Entry 6N4B (electron microscopy, 3.00 A resolution); this record covers chains B and C of the 5 polymer chains in the assembly.

[Chain B]
Name: Guanine nucleotide-binding protein G(I)/G(S)/G(T) subunit beta-1
From: Homo sapiens
UniProtKB: P62873 (GBB1_HUMAN); residue numbers follow UniProt; this construct covers 2-340
Chain sequence (344 residues; numbered -3 to 340; the number before each row is that of its first residue; numbers below 1 keep their minus sign (Pro-3 is residue -3)):
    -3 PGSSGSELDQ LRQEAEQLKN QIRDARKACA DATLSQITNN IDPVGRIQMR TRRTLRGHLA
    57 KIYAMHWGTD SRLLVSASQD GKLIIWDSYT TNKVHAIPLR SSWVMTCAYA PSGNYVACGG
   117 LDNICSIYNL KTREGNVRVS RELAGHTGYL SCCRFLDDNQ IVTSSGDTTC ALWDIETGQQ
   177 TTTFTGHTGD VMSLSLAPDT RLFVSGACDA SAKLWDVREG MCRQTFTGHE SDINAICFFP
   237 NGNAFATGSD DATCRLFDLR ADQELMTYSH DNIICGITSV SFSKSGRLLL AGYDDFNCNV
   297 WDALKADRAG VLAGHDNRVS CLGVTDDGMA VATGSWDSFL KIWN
Unresolved in the structure: -3 to 2
Construct notes: expression tag (-3 to 1)
Curated features (UniProtKB/Swiss-Prot):
  - modified residue: Ser2 (N-acetylserine), His266 (Phosphohistidine)

[Chain C]
Name: Guanine nucleotide-binding protein G(I)/G(S)/G(O) subunit gamma-2
From: Homo sapiens
UniProtKB: P59768 (GBG2_HUMAN); residues 1-71 here = UniProt positions 1-71
Chain sequence (71 residues; row label = number of the first residue in the row):
     1 MASNNTASIA QARKLVEQLK MEANIDRIKV SKAAADLMAY CEAHAKEDPL LTPVPASENP
    61 FREKKFFCAI L
Unresolved in the structure: 1-6, 64-71
Curated features (UniProtKB/Swiss-Prot):
  - modified residue: Ala2 (N-acetylalanine), Cys68 (Cysteine methyl ester)
  - lipidation: Cys68 (S-geranylgeranyl cysteine)

[Chain B / chain C interface]
Residue-residue contacts - 53 pairs, chain B then chain C:
  Leu4(B) - Ser8(C)
  Leu7(B) - Ser8(C)
  Leu7(B) - Ala12(C)  hydrophobic
  Glu10(B) - Val16(C)
  Glu10(B) - Lys20(C)  salt bridge
  Ala21(B) - Arg27(C)
  Cys25(B) - Arg27(C)
  Cys25(B) - Lys29(C)
  Cys25(B) - Val30(C)  hydrogen bond (backbone-backbone)
  Ala26(B) - Val30(C)  hydrophobic
  Asp27(B) - Lys29(C)  salt bridge
  Ala28(B) - Val30(C)
  Leu30(B) - Ala34(C)  hydrophobic
  Ile33(B) - Ala34(C)  hydrophobic
  Ile33(B) - Met38(C)  hydrophobic
  Ile37(B) - Met38(C)  hydrophobic
  Arg48(B) - Phe61(C)
  Ser84(B) - Phe61(C)
  Tyr85(B) - Phe61(C)  hydrophobic
  Thr181(B) - Lys14(C)
  Cys218(B) - Glu22(C)
  Arg219(B) - Glu22(C)
  Arg219(B) - Ile25(C)
  Gln220(B) - Ile25(C)
  Thr221(B) - Glu22(C)  hydrogen bond
  Phe235(B) - Leu37(C)  hydrophobic
  Pro236(B) - Tyr40(C)
  Asn237(B) - Leu37(C)
  Arg256(B) - Asp26(C)
  Arg256(B) - Arg27(C)
  Arg256(B) - Ile28(C)
  Arg256(B) - Asp36(C)  salt bridge
  Ala257(B) - Arg27(C)
  Ala257(B) - Ile28(C)
  Asp258(B) - Arg27(C)  salt bridge
  Gln259(B) - Val30(C)
  Leu261(B) - Val30(C)  hydrophobic
  Leu261(B) - Leu37(C)  hydrophobic
  Ser279(B) - Leu50(C)
  Lys280(B) - Glu47(C)
  Lys280(B) - Asp48(C)
  Ser281(B) - Cys41(C)
  Ser281(B) - His44(C)
  Ser281(B) - Asp48(C)
  Arg283(B) - Cys41(C)
  Gly324(B) - Pro49(C)
  Gly324(B) - Leu50(C)
  Met325(B) - Pro49(C)  hydrophobic
  Met325(B) - Leu50(C)
  Ala326(B) - Phe61(C)  hydrophobic
  Val327(B) - Leu50(C)  hydrophobic
  Ile338(B) - Phe61(C)  hydrophobic
  Asn340(B) - Asn59(C)  hydrogen bond
Interface residues without a listed pair, chain B (49 interface residues in all): Glu3, Leu14, Lys15, Ile18, Arg22, Met45, Arg49, Met217, Asp254, Leu284, Leu300, Val320
Interface residues without a listed pair, chain C (38 interface residues in all): Ile9, Arg13, Gln18, Leu19, Met21, Ser31, Ala33, Ala35, Leu51, Val54, Glu58, Pro60, Arg62

[Overview]
49 residues of chain B face 38 of chain C across their interface; the contacts include 3 hydrogen bonds and 4
salt bridges. Polar pairs include Glu10(B)-Lys20(C), Asp27(B)-Lys29(C) and Arg256(B)-Asp36(C).
Chain B is Guanine nucleotide-binding protein G(I)/G(S)/G(T) subunit beta-1 and chain C is Guanine
nucleotide-binding protein G(I)/G(S)/G(O) subunit gamma-2, both from Homo sapiens; the structure, Cannabinoid
Receptor 1-G Protein Complex, was determined by electron microscopy.
